3ZLR - chains A and B; structure by X-ray diffraction, 2.03 A resolution.

Chain A (and B):
Protein: Bcl-2-like protein 1
Organism: Homo sapiens
Notes: chain B of this document is another copy of the same molecule, construct and numbering; everything in this record applies to it too
UniProtKB: Q07817 (B2CL1_HUMAN); numbering as in UniProt; present here: 1-26, 83-209
Chain sequence (158 residues; row label = number of the first residue in the row; note: 56 numbers in that range are skipped by the numbering (no residue carries them; nothing is unmodelled there); numbers below 1 keep their minus sign (Gly-4 is residue -4)):
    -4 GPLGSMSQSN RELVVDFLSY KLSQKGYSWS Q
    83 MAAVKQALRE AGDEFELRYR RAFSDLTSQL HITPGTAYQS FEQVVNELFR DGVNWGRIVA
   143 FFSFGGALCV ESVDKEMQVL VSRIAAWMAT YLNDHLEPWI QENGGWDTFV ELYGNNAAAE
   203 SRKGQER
Not modelled in the structure: 198-209 (chain B: -4 to 3, 204-209)
Sequence notes: expression tag (-4 to 0)
Residues lining bound ligands: X0B (5-[3-[4-(aminomethyl)phenoxy]propyl]-2-[(8E)-8-(1,3-benzothiazol-2-ylhydrazinylidene)-6,7-dihydro-5H-naphthalen-2-yl]-1,3-thiazole-4-carboxylic acid): Ala93, Glu96, Phe97, Tyr101, Arg102, Phe105, Ser106, Asp107, Leu108, Thr109, Glu129, Leu130, Arg132, Asn136, Gly138, Arg139, Val141, Ala142, Ser145, Phe146, Ala149, Tyr195
UniProt features mapped onto this chain:
  - motif: Ser4 to Trp24 (BH4), Val86 to Arg100 (BH3), Glu129 to Gly148 (BH1), Pro180 to Tyr195 (BH2)
From the paper describing this entry:
  - conformationally variable residues (side-chain flip): Phe105
  - binding site for X0B: Arg139

Interface between chain A and chain B:
Residue-residue contacts - 79 pairs, chain A then chain B:
  Met1(A) - Asn175(B)
  Met1(A) - Glu179(B)
  Met1(A) - Gln183(B)
  Ser4(A) - Met83(B)
  Asn5(A) - Leu174(B)
  Asn5(A) - Glu179(B)
  Arg6(A) - Ala167(B)
  Glu7(A) - Ser25(B)  hydrogen bond
  Glu7(A) - Met83(B)
  Glu7(A) - Lys87(B)  salt bridge
  Leu8(A) - Val86(B)  hydrophobic
  Leu8(A) - Lys87(B)
  Leu8(A) - Leu90(B)  hydrophobic
  Leu8(A) - Trp188(B)  hydrophobic
  Val9(A) - Ala167(B)
  Asp11(A) - Lys87(B)
  Asp11(A) - Arg91(B)  salt bridge
  Phe12(A) - Leu90(B)
  Phe12(A) - Phe144(B)
  Phe12(A) - Ser145(B)
  Leu13(A) - Gly147(B)
  Leu13(A) - Gly148(B)
  Leu13(A) - Cys151(B)  hydrophobic
  Leu13(A) - Ala167(B)  hydrophobic
  Leu13(A) - Met170(B)  hydrophobic
  Tyr15(A) - Arg91(B)
  Tyr15(A) - Asp95(B)  hydrogen bond
  Lys16(A) - Asp95(B)  salt bridge
  Lys16(A) - Glu98(B)  salt bridge
  Lys16(A) - Val152(B)
  Leu17(A) - Cys151(B)
  Leu17(A) - Val155(B)  hydrophobic
  Gln19(A) - Asp95(B)  hydrogen bond
  Lys20(A) - Val152(B)
  Tyr22(A) - Val152(B)
  Tyr22(A) - Val155(B)  hydrophobic
  Tyr22(A) - Asp156(B)  hydrogen bond
  Ser23(A) - Gln160(B)  hydrogen bond (backbone-side chain)
  Trp24(A) - Val163(B)  hydrophobic
  Trp24(A) - Ala167(B)  hydrophobic
  Met83(A) - Ser4(B)
  Met83(A) - Glu7(B)
  Met83(A) - Leu8(B)  hydrophobic
  Val86(A) - Leu8(B)  hydrophobic
  Lys87(A) - Glu7(B)
  Lys87(A) - Leu8(B)
  Lys87(A) - Asp11(B)
  Leu90(A) - Phe12(B)
  Arg91(A) - Asp11(B)  salt bridge
  Arg91(A) - Tyr15(B)
  Arg91(A) - Arg91(B)
  Asp95(A) - Tyr15(B)  hydrogen bond
  Asp95(A) - Lys16(B)  salt bridge
  Asp95(A) - Gln19(B)  hydrogen bond
  Glu98(A) - Lys16(B)  salt bridge
  Phe144(A) - Val9(B)
  Phe144(A) - Phe12(B)
  Ser145(A) - Phe12(B)
  Gly147(A) - Leu13(B)
  Gly148(A) - Leu13(B)
  Cys151(A) - Leu13(B)  hydrophobic
  Cys151(A) - Leu17(B)  hydrophobic
  Val152(A) - Leu17(B)
  Val152(A) - Lys20(B)
  Val152(A) - Tyr22(B)
  Val155(A) - Tyr22(B)  hydrophobic
  Asp156(A) - Tyr22(B)  hydrogen bond
  Val163(A) - Leu17(B)  hydrophobic
  Val163(A) - Trp24(B)  hydrophobic
  Ala167(A) - Val9(B)
  Ala167(A) - Leu13(B)  hydrophobic
  Ala167(A) - Trp24(B)  hydrophobic
  Met170(A) - Val9(B)  hydrophobic
  Met170(A) - Leu13(B)  hydrophobic
  Leu174(A) - Val9(B)  hydrophobic
  Asn175(A) - Asn5(B)
  Glu179(A) - Asn5(B)
  Trp188(A) - Asn5(B)
  Trp188(A) - Leu8(B)
Other interface residues (no listed pair), chain A (42 interface residues in all): Gly94, Ala171
Other interface residues (no listed pair), chain B (43 interface residues in all): Arg6, Gly94, Ser164

In short:
42 residues of chain A face 43 of chain B across their interface, with 8 hydrogen bonds and 7 salt bridges.
Polar pairs include Glu7(A)-Lys87(B), Asp11(A)-Arg91(B) and Lys16(A)-Asp95(B). Bound to chain A: compound X0B.
The paper reports a binding site for X0B at Arg139(A); conformational variability at Phe105(A).
Both chains are Bcl-2-like protein 1 (Homo sapiens). Entry 3ZLR (Crystal structure of BCL-XL in complex with
inhibitor (WEHI-539)) was determined by X-ray diffraction (same publication as 3ZK6, 3ZLN and 3ZLO).
